2Y5Q - chain A; structure by X-ray diffraction, 3.20 A resolution.

# Chain A
Molecule: Internalin B
Source organism: Listeria monocytogenes
Notes: fragment: internalin domain and b-repeat, residues 36-392
UniProtKB: P25147 (INLB_LISMO); residue numbers follow UniProt; this construct covers 36-392
Sequence (362 residues; numbered 31 to 392; the number before each row is that of its first residue):
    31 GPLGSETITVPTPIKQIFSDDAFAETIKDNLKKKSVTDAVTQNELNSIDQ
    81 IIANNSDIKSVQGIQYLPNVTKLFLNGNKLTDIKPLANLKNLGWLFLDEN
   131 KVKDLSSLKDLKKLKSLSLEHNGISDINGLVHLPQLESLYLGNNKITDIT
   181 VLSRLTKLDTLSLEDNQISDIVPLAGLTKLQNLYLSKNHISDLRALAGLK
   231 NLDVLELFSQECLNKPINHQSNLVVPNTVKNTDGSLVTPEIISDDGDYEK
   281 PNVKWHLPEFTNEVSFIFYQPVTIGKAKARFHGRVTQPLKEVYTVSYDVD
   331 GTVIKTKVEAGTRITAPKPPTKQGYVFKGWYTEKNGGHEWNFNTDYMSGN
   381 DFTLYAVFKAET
Not modelled in the structure: 31-32, 322-392
Sequence notes: expression tag (31-35)
Ion coordination: Zn2+ site 1: Glu55, Asp59, His162; Zn2+ site 2: Glu129, His151; Zn2+ site 3: Glu270, His312

# Overview
Glu55, Asp59 and His162 form the Zn2+ site 1. The Zn2+ site 2 is built by Glu129 and His151.
Chain A is Internalin B (Listeria monocytogenes); the structure, Listeria monocytogenes InlB (internalin B)
residues 36-392, was determined by X-ray diffraction (same publication as 2Y5P).
